Entry 6AIB (X-ray diffraction, 1.50 A resolution); this record covers chain A.

# Chain A
Molecule: DEAD-box ATP-dependent RNA helicase CshA
Organism: Staphylococcus aureus subsp. aureus MRSA252
Notes: EC 3.6.4.13
Reference sequence: Q6GEZ3 (CSHA_STAAR); residues 1-208 here = UniProt positions 1-208
Chain sequence (214 residues; numbered 1 to 214; the number before each row is that of its first residue):
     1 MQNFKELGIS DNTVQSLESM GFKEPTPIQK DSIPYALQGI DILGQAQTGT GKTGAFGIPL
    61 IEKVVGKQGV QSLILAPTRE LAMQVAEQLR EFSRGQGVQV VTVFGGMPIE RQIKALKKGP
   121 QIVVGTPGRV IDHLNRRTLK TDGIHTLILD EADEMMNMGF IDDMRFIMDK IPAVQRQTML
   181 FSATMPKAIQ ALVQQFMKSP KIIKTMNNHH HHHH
Not modelled in the structure: 1-3, 205-214
Sequence notes: expression tag (209-214)
UniProt features mapped onto this chain:
  - motif: Gln2 to Lys30 (Q motif), Asp150 to Asp153 (DEAD box)
  - binding site (ATP): Ala46 to Thr53

# In short
From UniProt: 8 ATP-binding residues.
Chain A is DEAD-box ATP-dependent RNA helicase CshA (Staphylococcus aureus subsp. aureus MRSA252); the
structure, Crystal structures of the N-terminal RecA-like domain 1 of Staphylococcus aureus DEAD-box Cold
shock RNA helicase ..., was determined by X-ray diffraction (same publication as 6AIC).
